PDB entry 1WDK | X-ray diffraction, 2.50 A resolution | chains A and B of the 4 polymer chains in the assembly

[Chain A (and B)]
Protein: Fatty oxidation complex alpha subunit
Source organism: Pseudomonas fragi
Notes: EC 4.2.1.17, 5.3.3.8, 1.1.1.35, 5.1.2.3; chain B of this document is another copy of the same molecule, construct and numbering; everything in this record applies to it too
UniProtKB: P28793 (FAOB_PSEFR); residues 1-715 here = UniProt positions 1-715
Amino-acid sequence (715 residues; row label = number of the first residue in the row):
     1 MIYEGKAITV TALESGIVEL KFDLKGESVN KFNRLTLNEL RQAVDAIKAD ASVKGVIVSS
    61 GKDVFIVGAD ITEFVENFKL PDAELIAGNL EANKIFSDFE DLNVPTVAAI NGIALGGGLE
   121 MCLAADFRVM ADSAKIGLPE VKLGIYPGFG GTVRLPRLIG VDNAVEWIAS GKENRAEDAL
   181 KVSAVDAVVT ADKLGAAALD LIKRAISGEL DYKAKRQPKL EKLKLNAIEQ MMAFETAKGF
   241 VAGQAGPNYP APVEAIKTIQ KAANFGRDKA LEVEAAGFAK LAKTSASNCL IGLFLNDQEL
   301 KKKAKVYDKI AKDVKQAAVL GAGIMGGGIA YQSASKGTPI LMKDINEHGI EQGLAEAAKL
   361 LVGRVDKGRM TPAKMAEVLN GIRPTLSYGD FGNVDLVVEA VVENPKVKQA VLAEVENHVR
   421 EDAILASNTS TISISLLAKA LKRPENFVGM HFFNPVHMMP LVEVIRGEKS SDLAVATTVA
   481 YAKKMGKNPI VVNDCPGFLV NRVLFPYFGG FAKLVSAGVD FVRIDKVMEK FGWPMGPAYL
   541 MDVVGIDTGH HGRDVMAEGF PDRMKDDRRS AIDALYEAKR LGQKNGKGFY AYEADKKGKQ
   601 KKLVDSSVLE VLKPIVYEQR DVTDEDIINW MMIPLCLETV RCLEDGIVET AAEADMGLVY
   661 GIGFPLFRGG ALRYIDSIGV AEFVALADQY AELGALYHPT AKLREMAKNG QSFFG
Not modelled in the structure: 594-600 (chain B: 596-599)
Ion coordination: Zn2+: His550 (shared with 2 residues of chain D)
Residues lining bound ligands:
  - 3,6,9,12,15-pentaoxatricosan-1-ol (N8E), molecule 1: Gly68, Ala69, Asp70, Ile71, Phe74, Gly116, Gly117, Pro139, Glu140, Leu143, Phe294, Gln298, Lys302, Lys305
  - 3,6,9,12,15-pentaoxatricosan-1-ol (N8E), molecule 2: Asp297, Met459, Pro460, Asn501, Leu504, Phe505, Leu540, Val544, Met656, Val659, Tyr660, Gly661, Ile662, Gly663, Leu666
  - NAD (nicotinamide-adenine-dinucleotide): Leu320, Gly321, Ala322, Gly323, Ile324, Met325, Gly326, Lys343, Asp344, Ile345, Asn346, Gly349, Glu399, Ala400, Val401, Val402, Glu403, Lys408, Val411, Asn428, Thr429, Ser430, His451, Phe452, Asn454
Curated features (UniProtKB/Swiss-Prot):
  - active site: His451 (For 3-hydroxyacyl-CoA dehydrogenase activity)
  - binding site (substrate): Asp297, Asn501, Tyr660
  - binding site (NAD(+)): Met325, Asp344, Val401 to Glu403, Lys408, Ser430, Asn454
  - site (Important for catalytic activity): Glu120, Glu140
From the paper describing this entry:
  - catalytic residues: Glu120, Glu140, His451, Glu463
  - binding site for 3,6,9,12,15-pentaoxatricosan-1-ol: Ala69, Phe74, Phe78, Phe149, Phe278
  - mutagenesis - L290D/L293D: decreased catalytic activity (citing earlier work)
  - mutagenesis - K142A, F294A: unchanged catalytic activity (citing earlier work)

[Chain A / chain B interface]
Residue-residue contacts - 30 pairs, chain A then chain B:
  Glu347(A) with Arg383(B), salt bridge
  Leu354(A) with Asn380(B)
  Val362(A) with Pro372(B); Ala373(B), hydrophobic
  Pro372(A) with Val362(B); Asp366(B); Met375(B)
  Ala373(A) with Val362(B), hydrophobic
  Met375(A) with Pro372(B); Met375(B), hydrophobic; Ala376(B)
  Ala376(A) with Ala358(B), hydrophobic; Met375(B); Leu379(B), hydrophobic
  Leu379(A) with Ala376(B), hydrophobic; Asn380(B)
  Asn380(A) with Leu354(B); Leu379(B)
  Arg383(A) with Ile350(B); Leu354(B); Pro384(B)
  Pro384(A) with Arg383(B)
  Thr385(A) with Asp390(B), hydrogen bond
  Leu386(A) with Asp390(B), hydrogen bond (backbone-side chain)
  Ser387(A) with Gly389(B); Asp390(B)
  Gly389(A) with Ser387(B), hydrogen bond (backbone-side chain)
  Asp390(A) with Thr385(B), hydrogen bond; Leu386(B), hydrogen bond (side chain-backbone); Ser387(B), hydrogen bond
Other interface residues (no listed pair), chain A (19 interface residues in all): Ile350, Ala358, Asp366
Other interface residues (no listed pair), chain B (20 interface residues in all): Glu351, Val365

[In short]
The interface between chain A and chain B involves 19 residues on one side and 20 on the other, with 6
hydrogen bonds and 1 salt bridge. Among the polar pairs are Glu347(A)-Arg383(B), Thr385(A)-Asp390(B) and
Leu386(A)-Asp390(B). The paper reports catalytic residues Glu120(A), Glu140(A) and His451(A) among others;
L290D/L293D of chain A reduce catalytic activity; 3 substitutions were tested in all.
Both chains are Fatty oxidation complex alpha subunit (Pseudomonas fragi). Entry 1WDK (fatty acid
beta-oxidation multienzyme complex from Pseudomonas fragi, form I (native2)) was determined by X-ray
diffraction (same publication as 1WDL and 1WDM).
